PDB entry 8Q4D | electron microscopy, 3.62 A resolution | chains A and a of the 30 polymer chains in the assembly

Chain A:
Molecule: Putative transposase for insertion sequence element IS5376
From: Geobacillus stearothermophilus
UniProt: Q45618 (TRA6_GEOSE); residue numbers follow UniProt; this construct covers 1-373
Amino-acid sequence (373 residues; each row starts with the number of its first residue):
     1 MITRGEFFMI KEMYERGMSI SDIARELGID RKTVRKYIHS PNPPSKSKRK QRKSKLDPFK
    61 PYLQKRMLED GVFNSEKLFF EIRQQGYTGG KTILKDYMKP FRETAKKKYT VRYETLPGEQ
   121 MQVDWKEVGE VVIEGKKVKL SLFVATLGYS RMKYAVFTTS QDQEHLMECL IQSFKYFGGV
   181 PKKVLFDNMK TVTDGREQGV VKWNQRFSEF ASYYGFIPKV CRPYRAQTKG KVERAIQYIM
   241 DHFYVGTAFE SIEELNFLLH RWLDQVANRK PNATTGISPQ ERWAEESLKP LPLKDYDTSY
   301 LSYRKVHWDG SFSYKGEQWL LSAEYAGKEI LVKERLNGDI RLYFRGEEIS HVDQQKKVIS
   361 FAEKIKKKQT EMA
Unresolved in the structure: 353-373
UniProt features mapped onto this chain:
  - DNA-binding region: Ile20 to His39 (H-T-H motif)
Bound ions: Mg2+: Asp124, Asp187 (shared with 1 residue of chain c; 1 residue of chain d)
From the paper describing this entry:
  - mutagenesis - Y343A/R345A: decreased catalytic activity (IstB ATPase activity)
  - mutagenesis - Y343A/R345A: decreased catalytic activity on DNA integration
  - binding site for the ligand ADP: Glu209, Tyr213
  - mutagenesis - K126A, N188A, K190A, E209A, Y213A: decreased catalytic activity
  - binding site for DNA (118-MER) / TIR-transferred strand: Lys126
  - binding site for DNA (118-MER) / TIR-transferred strand (chain a): Lys190
  - mutagenesis - Y224A: decreased catalytic activity (integration activity)
  - mutagenesis - Y224A: unchanged catalytic activity (transposition activity)
  - catalytic residues: Asp124, Asp187, Glu233
  - Mg2+ coordination: Asp124
  - binding site for DNA (58-MER) / target-reverse complement: Asn188, Lys190, Tyr224

Chain a:
Molecule: DNA (118-MER) / TIR-transferred strand
Sequence (118 nucleotides; row label = number of the first residue in the row):
     1 CCTTCTGGGG AATTTTAAAC CGGCGATTTT GGGGAAAAAA TAATCGGCCT TGACAGCTGC
    61 ACAGTAAGAG AATTATGCAG TGCTGCCATA ACCATGAGTG ATAACACTGC GGCCAACT
Construct notes: expression tag (1-60)
Bound ions: Mg2+: DG56 (shared with 2 residues of chain B; 1 residue of chain f)

Interface between chain A and chain a:
Contacting residue pairs (32):
  Ser21(A) - DT29(a)  hydrogen bond to the phosphate
  Arg25(A) - DT29(a)  salt bridge to the phosphate
  Arg31(A) - DT29(a)  salt bridge to the phosphate
  Arg31(A) - DT30(a)  base contact
  Lys32(A) - DG32(a)  hydrogen bond to the base
  Lys32(A) - DG33(a)  hydrogen bond to the base
  Arg35(A) - DT30(a)  salt bridge to the phosphate
  Arg35(A) - DG31(a)  salt bridge to the phosphate
  Arg49(A) - DT41(a)  sugar contact
  Arg52(A) - DA42(a)  sugar contact
  Arg52(A) - DA43(a)  phosphate contact
  Ser54(A) - DT44(a)  phosphate contact
  Lys55(A) - DT44(a)  hydrogen bond to the phosphate
  Lys55(A) - DC45(a)  salt bridge to the phosphate
  Tyr87(A) - DC45(a)  phosphate contact
  Gly89(A) - DC45(a)  phosphate contact
  Gly90(A) - DC45(a)  hydrogen bond to the phosphate
  Thr92(A) - DC45(a)  base contact
  Thr92(A) - DG46(a)  hydrogen bond to the base
  Ile93(A) - DT44(a)  sugar contact
  Ile93(A) - DC45(a)  phosphate contact
  Ser160(A) - DA63(a)  hydrogen bond to the phosphate
  Gln161(A) - DA63(a)  sugar contact
  Asp162(A) - DA63(a)  phosphate contact
  Asp162(A) - DG64(a)  phosphate contact
  Gln163(A) - DG64(a)  hydrogen bond to the phosphate
  Lys190(A) - DA63(a)  base contact
  Lys190(A) - DG64(a)  base contact
  Thr191(A) - DA63(a)  phosphate contact
  Asp194(A) - DT65(a)  sugar contact
  Asn204(A) - DG64(a)  hydrogen bond to the phosphate
  Asn204(A) - DT65(a)  hydrogen bond to the phosphate
Also at the interface, not in a pair above, chain A (29 interface residues in all): Ile20, Ser47, Lys53, Thr88, Lys95, Lys108, Glu164
Also at the interface, not in a pair above, chain a (17 interface residues in all): DT28, DG47, DG52

Overview:
The interface between chain A and chain a involves 29 residues on one side and 17 on the other; the contacts
include 10 hydrogen bonds and 5 salt bridges. Polar contacts include Lys32(A)-DG32(a), Lys32(A)-DG33(a) and
Thr92(A)-DG46(a). From the paper: catalytic residues Asp124(A), Asp187(A) and Glu233(A); K126A, N188A and
K190A of chain A, among others, reduce catalytic activity; 7 substitutions were tested in all.
Chain A is Putative transposase for insertion sequence element IS5376 (Geobacillus stearothermophilus) and
chain a is DNA (118-MER) / TIR-transferred strand; the structure, IstA-IstB(E167Q) Strand Transfer Complex,
was determined by electron microscopy (same publication as 8Q3W).
